6RUJ - chains A and B; structure by X-ray diffraction, 2.42 A resolution.

[Chain A]
Molecule: Hypoxia-inducible factor 1-alpha inhibitor
From: Homo sapiens
Notes: EC 1.14.11.30, 1.14.11.-
UniProtKB: Q9NWT6 (HIF1N_HUMAN); numbering as in UniProt (aligned over 1-349)
Chain sequence (349 residues; row label = number of the first residue in the row):
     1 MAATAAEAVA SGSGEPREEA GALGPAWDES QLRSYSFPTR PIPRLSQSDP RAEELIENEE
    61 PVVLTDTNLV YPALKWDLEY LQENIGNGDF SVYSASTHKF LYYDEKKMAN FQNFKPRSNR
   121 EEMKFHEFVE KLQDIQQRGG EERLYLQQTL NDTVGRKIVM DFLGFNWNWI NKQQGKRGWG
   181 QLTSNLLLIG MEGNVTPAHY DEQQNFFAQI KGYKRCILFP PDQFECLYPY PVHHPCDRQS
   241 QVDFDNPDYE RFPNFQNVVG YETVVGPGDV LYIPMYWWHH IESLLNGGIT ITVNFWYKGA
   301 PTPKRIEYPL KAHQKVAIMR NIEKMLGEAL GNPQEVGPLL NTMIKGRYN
Metal / ion sites: Zn2+: His199, Asp201, His279 (together with N-oxalylglycine)
Ligand contacts: N-oxalylglycine (OGA): Tyr145, Leu188, Thr196, His199, Asp201, Asn205, Phe207, Lys214, His279, Ile281, Asn294, Trp296
From the paper describing this entry:
  - Zn2+ coordination: Asp201
  - conformationally variable residues (side-chain flip): Tyr102

[Chain B]
Molecule: CONSENSUS ANKYRIN REPEAT DOMAIN-(D)3-hydroxy-Leu
Chain sequence (15 residues; each row starts with the number of its first residue):
   790 EVVKLLLEHG ADVXA
Modified residues: KJW ((D)3-hydroxy-Leucine) at position 803

[Interface between chain A and chain B]
Residue-residue contacts - 34 pairs, chain A then chain B:
  Tyr102(A) - KJW_803(B)  hydrogen bond (side chain-backbone)
  Gln147(A) - KJW_803(B)
  Thr196(A) - KJW_803(B)
  His199(A) - KJW_803(B)
  Asp201(A) - Val802(B)
  Asp201(A) - KJW_803(B)  hydrogen bond (side chain-backbone)
  Glu202(A) - His798(B)
  Glu202(A) - Gly799(B)
  Glu202(A) - Ala800(B)
  Glu202(A) - Asp801(B)  hydrogen bond (backbone-backbone)
  Gln203(A) - Ala800(B)  hydrogen bond (side chain-backbone)
  Gln203(A) - Val802(B)
  Arg238(A) - Asp801(B)
  Arg238(A) - Val802(B)
  Arg238(A) - KJW_803(B)  hydrogen bond (side chain-backbone)
  Tyr276(A) - His798(B)
  Trp296(A) - Val802(B)  hydrophobic
  Trp296(A) - KJW_803(B)
  Ala300(A) - His798(B)
  Pro303(A) - Lys793(B)
  Lys304(A) - Lys793(B)  hydrogen bond (backbone-side chain)
  Ile306(A) - Leu796(B)  hydrophobic
  Tyr308(A) - Val792(B)
  Gln314(A) - Leu796(B)
  Ala317(A) - Leu795(B)
  Ala317(A) - Leu796(B)
  Ile318(A) - Leu795(B)
  Ile318(A) - Leu796(B)  hydrophobic
  Asn321(A) - Leu794(B)
  Asn321(A) - Leu795(B)  hydrogen bond (side chain-backbone)
  Asn321(A) - Leu796(B)
  Asn321(A) - Glu797(B)  hydrogen bond (side chain-backbone)
  Ile322(A) - Leu795(B)  hydrophobic
  Met325(A) - Leu795(B)  hydrophobic
Other interface residues (no listed pair), chain A (28 interface residues in all): Tyr93, Tyr103, Leu186, Lys298, Thr302, Arg320, Lys324
Other interface residues (no listed pair), chain B (13 interface residues in all): Ala804
The authors on this interface:
  - interface residues, chain A: Asp201(A)

[Summary]
The interface between chain A and chain B involves 28 residues on one side and 13 on the other; the contacts
include 8 hydrogen bonds. Among the polar pairs are Tyr102(A)-KJW_803(B), Asp201(A)-KJW_803(B) and
Gln203(A)-Ala800(B). Ligands of chain A: N-oxalylglycine. The paper reports the interface residue Asp201(A);
Zn2+ coordination by Asp201(A).
Here chain A is Hypoxia-inducible factor 1-alpha inhibitor (Homo sapiens) and chain B is CONSENSUS ANKYRIN
REPEAT DOMAIN-(D)3-hydroxy-Leu. Entry 6RUJ (Factor inhibiting HIF-1 alpha in complex with consensus ankyrin
repeat domain-(d)3-hydroxy-Leu peptide) was determined by X-ray diffraction.
